Entry 7PTM (X-ray diffraction, 1.85 A resolution); this record covers chains A and B of the 3 polymer chains in the assembly.

# Chain A (and B)
Name: Two-domain laccase
From: Streptomyces griseoflavus
Notes: EC 1.10.3.2; chain B of this document is another copy of the same molecule, construct and numbering; everything in this record applies to it too
UniProt: A0A0M4FJ81 (A0A0M4FJ81_9ACTN); numbering as in UniProt (aligned over 39-322)
Sequence (284 residues; row label = number of the first residue in the row):
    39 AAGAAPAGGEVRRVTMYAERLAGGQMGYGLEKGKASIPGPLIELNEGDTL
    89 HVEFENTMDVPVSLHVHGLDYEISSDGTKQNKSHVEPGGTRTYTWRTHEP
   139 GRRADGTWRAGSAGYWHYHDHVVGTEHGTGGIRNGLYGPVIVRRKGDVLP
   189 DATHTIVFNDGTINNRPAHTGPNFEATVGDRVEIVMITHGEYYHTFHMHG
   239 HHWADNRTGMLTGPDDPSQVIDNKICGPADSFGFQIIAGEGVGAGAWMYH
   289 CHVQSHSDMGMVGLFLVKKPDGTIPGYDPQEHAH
Not modelled in the structure: 39, 318-322
Sequence notes: engineered mutation Gly199 (Met in A0A0M4FJ81), His240 (Arg in A0A0M4FJ81)
Ion coordination: Cu ion site 1: His105, His157 (together with oxygen molecule) (shared with His290(B) of chain B); Cu ion site 2: His159 (together with oxygen molecule) (shared with His237(B), His288(B) of chain B); Cu ion site 3: His232, Cys289, His294; Cu ion site 4: His235 (together with oxygen molecule) (shared with 1 residue of chain C); Cu ion site 5: His237, His288 (together with oxygen molecule) (shared with 1 residue of chain C); Cu ion site 6: His290 (together with oxygen molecule) (shared with 2 residues of chain C)
Residues lining bound ligands:
  - oxygen molecule (OXY), molecule 1: His103, His105, His157, His159
  - oxygen molecule (OXY), molecule 2: His235, His237, His288, His290
Reported in the primary citation:
  - mutagenesis - M199G/R240H (5-fold), M199G (3-fold): increased catalytic activity on ABTS
  - mutagenesis - M199G/R240H (16-fold), M199G: increased catalytic activity on 2.6-DMP
  - mutagenesis - M199G: decreased stability
  - catalytic residues: His165

# Interface between chain A and chain B
Contacting residue pairs (78; chain A residue first):
  His103(A) - His235(B)  hydrogen bond
  His103(A) - His237(B)
  His105(A) - His235(B)
  His105(A) - Asp260(B)  salt bridge
  His105(A) - His290(B)
  Gly106(A) - His240(B)  hydrogen bond (backbone-side chain)
  Gly106(A) - Asp260(B)  hydrogen bond (backbone-side chain)
  Asp108(A) - His240(B)
  Asp108(A) - Gly279(B)
  Tyr109(A) - His237(B)
  Tyr109(A) - Gly238(B)  hydrogen bond (side chain-backbone)
  Tyr109(A) - Val280(B)
  Tyr109(A) - Trp285(B)
  Glu110(A) - Val280(B)
  Glu110(A) - Trp285(B)
  Ile111(A) - Ala282(B)
  Ile111(A) - Gly283(B)
  Ile111(A) - Ala284(B)
  Ile111(A) - Trp285(B)  hydrophobic
  Ile111(A) - Pro313(B)
  Asp114(A) - His237(B)  salt bridge
  Asp114(A) - Trp285(B)
  Thr116(A) - His237(B)
  Gln118(A) - Leu302(B)
  Gln118(A) - Tyr315(B)
  Asn119(A) - Ala284(B)
  Arg141(A) - Ile275(B)
  Arg141(A) - Glu278(B)  salt bridge
  Asp143(A) - Arg219(B)  salt bridge
  Thr145(A) - Val186(B)
  Thr145(A) - Arg219(B)  hydrogen bond
  Trp146(A) - Leu249(B)
  Trp146(A) - Gly251(B)
  Trp146(A) - Pro252(B)  hydrophobic
  Arg147(A) - Glu278(B)  salt bridge
  Ala148(A) - Leu249(B)  hydrophobic
  Ala148(A) - Val258(B)  hydrophobic
  Trp154(A) - Val258(B)
  Trp154(A) - Ile259(B)  hydrophobic
  Trp154(A) - Asp260(B)
  His157(A) - His290(B)
  His159(A) - His237(B)  hydrogen bond
  His159(A) - Met286(B)
  Thr163(A) - Asp296(B)  hydrogen bond
  His165(A) - Gln292(B)  hydrogen bond (backbone-side chain)
  His165(A) - Ser295(B)  hydrogen bond (side chain-backbone)
  His165(A) - Asp296(B)
  His165(A) - Val300(B)
  Thr167(A) - Gln292(B)  hydrogen bond
  Thr167(A) - Asp296(B)  hydrogen bond
  Ile170(A) - Gln292(B)
  Gly228(A) - Val291(B)
  Gly228(A) - Gln292(B)  hydrogen bond (backbone-backbone)
  Glu229(A) - Tyr231(B)  hydrogen bond (backbone-side chain)
  Glu229(A) - Val291(B)
  Glu229(A) - Gln292(B)  hydrogen bond (side chain-backbone)
  Glu229(A) - Ser293(B)  hydrogen bond (side chain-backbone)
  Tyr230(A) - Tyr231(B)  hydrogen bond (backbone-side chain)
  Tyr231(A) - Tyr231(B)  hydrogen bond (backbone-side chain)
  Asn244(A) - Pro255(B)
  Arg245(A) - Pro255(B)  hydrogen bond (backbone-backbone)
  Thr250(A) - Pro255(B)
  Asp254(A) - Pro255(B)
  Ile263(A) - Ile263(B)  hydrophobic
  Gly265(A) - Thr233(B)
  Gly265(A) - Ile263(B)
  Pro266(A) - Tyr231(B)
  Pro266(A) - Thr233(B)  hydrogen bond (backbone-side chain)
  Pro266(A) - Asn261(B)  hydrogen bond (backbone-side chain)
  Pro266(A) - His290(B)
  Pro266(A) - Val291(B)  hydrophobic
  Ala267(A) - Asn261(B)  hydrogen bond (backbone-side chain)
  Ala267(A) - His290(B)
  Asp268(A) - Asn261(B)  hydrogen bond
  Asp268(A) - Lys262(B)
  Asp268(A) - Ile263(B)
  Ser269(A) - Gln257(B)  hydrogen bond (backbone-side chain)
  Phe270(A) - Gln257(B)
Interface residues without a listed pair, chain A (44 interface residues in all): His136, Arg140, Gly166, Ser256, Cys264
Interface residues without a listed pair, chain B (41 interface residues in all): Ser256, His288, Gly314

# Overview
The interface between chain A and chain B involves 44 residues on one side and 41 on the other; the contacts
include 23 hydrogen bonds and 5 salt bridges. Polar contacts include His105(A)-Asp260(B), Asp114(A)-His237(B)
and Arg141(A)-Glu278(B). The paper reports the catalytic residue His165(A); M199G/R240H and M199G of chain A
increase catalytic activity on ABTS.
Both chains are Two-domain laccase (Streptomyces griseoflavus). Entry 7PTM (Crystal Structure of Two-Domain
Laccase mutant M199G/R240H from Streptomyces griseoflavus) was determined by X-ray diffraction, deposited
together with 7PEN, 7PES, 7PFR, 7PU0 and 7PUH.
